8CY3 - chains A and D of the 3 polymer chains in the assembly; structure by X-ray diffraction, 2.65 A resolution.

# Chain A
Molecule: Site-specific DNA-methyltransferase (adenine-specific)
From: Clostridioides difficile
Notes: EC 2.1.1.72
UniProt: A0A031WG99 (A0A031WG99_CLODI); residues 1-577 here = UniProt positions 1-577
Sequence (578 residues; numbered 0 to 577; the number before each row is that of its first residue; numbering starts at 0):
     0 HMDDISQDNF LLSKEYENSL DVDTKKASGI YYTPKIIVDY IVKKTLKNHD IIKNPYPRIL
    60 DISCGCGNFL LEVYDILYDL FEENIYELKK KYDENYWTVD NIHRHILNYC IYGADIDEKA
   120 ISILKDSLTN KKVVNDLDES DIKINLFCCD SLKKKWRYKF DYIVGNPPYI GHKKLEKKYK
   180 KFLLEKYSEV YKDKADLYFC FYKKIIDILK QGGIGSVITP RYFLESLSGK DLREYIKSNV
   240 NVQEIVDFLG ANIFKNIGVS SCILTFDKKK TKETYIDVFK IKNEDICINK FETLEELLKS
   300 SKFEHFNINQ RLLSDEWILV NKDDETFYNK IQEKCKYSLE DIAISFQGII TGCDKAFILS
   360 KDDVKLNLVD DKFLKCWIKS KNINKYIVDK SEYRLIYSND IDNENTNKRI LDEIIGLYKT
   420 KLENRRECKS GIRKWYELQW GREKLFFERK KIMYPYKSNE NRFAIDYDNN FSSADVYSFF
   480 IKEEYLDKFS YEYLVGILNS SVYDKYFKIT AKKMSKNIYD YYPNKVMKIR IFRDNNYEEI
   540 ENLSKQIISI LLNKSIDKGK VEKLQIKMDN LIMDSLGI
Unresolved in the structure: 0-27, 133-136
Sequence notes: expression tag (0)
Bound ions: K+ site 1: Lys88, Lys89, Tyr91, Glu93; K+ site 2: Gly249, Asn251, Val258, Ser259
Small-molecule neighbours: TAI (N-[3-(4-aminophenyl)propyl]adenosine): Gly28, Tyr30, Ile61, Ser62, Gly64, Asp114, Ile115, Asp116, Cys148, Asp149, Ser150, Leu151, Asn165, Pro167, Leu174, Glu175, Tyr178, Leu196, Phe200
From the paper describing this entry:
  - binding site for TAI: Glu175

# Chain D
Molecule: 14-nt DNA strand
Sequence (14 nucleotides; row label = number of the first residue in the row):
     1 TTCAAAAAGT CCCA

# Interface between chain A and chain D
Pairs across the interface - 46 pairs, chain A then chain D:
  Tyr30(A) - DA8(D)  stacking on the base
  Asn165(A) - DA8(D)  hydrogen bond to the base
  Pro166(A) - DA8(D)  hydrogen bond to the base
  Pro167(A) - DA8(D)  base contact
  Tyr168(A) - DA8(D)  stacking on the base
  His171(A) - DA5(D)  base contact
  His171(A) - DA6(D)  hydrogen bond to the base
  Lys172(A) - DA6(D)  base contact
  Lys173(A) - DA8(D)  salt bridge to the phosphate
  Lys173(A) - DG9(D)  phosphate contact
  Lys173(A) - DT10(D)  salt bridge to the phosphate
  Lys193(A) - DA5(D)  base contact
  Lys193(A) - DA6(D)  sugar contact
  Tyr221(A) - DA7(D)  sugar contact
  Ser225(A) - DA6(D)  phosphate contact
  Leu226(A) - DA6(D)  phosphate contact
  Ser227(A) - DA5(D)  phosphate contact
  Ser227(A) - DA6(D)  hydrogen bond to the phosphate
  Phe253(A) - DA8(D)  base contact
  Ile256(A) - DA8(D)  phosphate contact
  Ile256(A) - DG9(D)  phosphate contact
  Gly257(A) - DA7(D)  sugar contact
  Gly257(A) - DG9(D)  hydrogen bond to the phosphate
  Val258(A) - DA8(D)  sugar contact
  Ser344(A) - DA4(D)  phosphate contact
  Phe345(A) - DA4(D)  phosphate contact
  Gln346(A) - DA4(D)  hydrogen bond to the phosphate
  Gln346(A) - DA5(D)  hydrogen bond to the base
  Ile349(A) - DA5(D)  base contact
  Trp439(A) - DT2(D)  base contact
  Trp439(A) - DC3(D)  base contact
  Trp439(A) - DA4(D)  base contact
  Arg441(A) - DC3(D)  salt bridge to the phosphate
  Arg441(A) - DA4(D)  hydrogen bond to the base
  Lys456(A) - DA7(D)  base contact
  Tyr476(A) - DA5(D)  hydrogen bond to the phosphate
  Lys511(A) - DA6(D)  salt bridge to the phosphate
  Lys511(A) - DA7(D)  salt bridge to the phosphate
  Met513(A) - DA7(D)  sugar contact
  Ser514(A) - DA7(D)  hydrogen bond to the base
  Ser514(A) - DG9(D)  hydrogen bond to the base
  Ile517(A) - DA7(D)  base contact
  Tyr521(A) - DA5(D)  phosphate contact
  Tyr521(A) - DA6(D)  hydrogen bond to the base
  Pro522(A) - DA5(D)  phosphate contact
  Asn523(A) - DA5(D)  hydrogen bond to the phosphate
Also at the interface, not in a pair above, chain A (36 interface residues in all): Gly170, Asp195, Arg425, Ile431
Also at the interface, not in a pair above, chain D (10 interface residues in all): DT1

# Overview
36 residues of chain A and 10 residues of chain D are in contact; the contacts include 13 hydrogen bonds, 5
salt bridges and 2 aromatic stacking contacts. Polar contacts include Asn165(A)-DA8(D), Pro166(A)-DA8(D) and
His171(A)-DA6(D). Bound to chain A: compound TAI. From the paper: a binding site for TAI at Glu175(A).
Here chain A is Site-specific DNA-methyltransferase (adenine-specific) (Clostridioides difficile) and chain D
is a 14-nt DNA strand. Entry 8CY3 (CamA Adenine Methyltransferase Complexed to Cognate Substrate DNA and
Compound 15) was determined by X-ray diffraction (same publication as 8CXS, 8CXT, 8CXU, 8CXV, 8CXW, 8CXX and 7
further entries).
